4DII - chains H and D of the 3 polymer chains in the assembly; structure by X-ray diffraction, 2.05 A resolution.

== Chain H ==
Protein: Prothrombin
From: Homo sapiens
Notes: EC 3.4.21.5; fragment: Heavy chain
UniProt: P00734 (THRB_HUMAN); the construct lacks a stretch of the UniProt sequence and is renumbered around it, so the offset changes along the chain: 16-36 = UniProt 364-384; 37-60 = UniProt 386-409; 61-77 = UniProt 419-435; 78-97 = UniProt 437-456; 6 more segments
Amino-acid sequence (259 residues; row label = number of the first residue in the row; note: 4 numbers in that range are skipped by the numbering (no residue carries them; nothing is unmodelled there); a row labelled like 60A-60I holds insertion residues (60A, then the next letters in order)):
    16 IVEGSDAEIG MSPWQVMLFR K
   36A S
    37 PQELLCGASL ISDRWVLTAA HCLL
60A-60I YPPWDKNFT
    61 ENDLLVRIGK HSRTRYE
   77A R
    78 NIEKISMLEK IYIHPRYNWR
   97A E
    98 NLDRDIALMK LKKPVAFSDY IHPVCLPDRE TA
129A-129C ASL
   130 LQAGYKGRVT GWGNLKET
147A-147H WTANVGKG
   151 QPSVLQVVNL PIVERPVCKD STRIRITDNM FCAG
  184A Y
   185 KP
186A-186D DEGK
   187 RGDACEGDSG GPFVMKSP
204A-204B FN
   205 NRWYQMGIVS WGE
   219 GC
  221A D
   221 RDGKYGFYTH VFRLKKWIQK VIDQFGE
Disordered / not traced: 147A-147H, 247
Curated features (UniProtKB/Swiss-Prot):
  - region: Ala183 to Val200 (High affinity receptor-binding region which is also known as the TP508 peptide)
  - active site (Charge relay system): His57, Asp102, Ser195
  - glycosylation: Asn60G (N-linked (GlcNAc...) (complex) asparagine)
Disulfides: Cys42-Cys58, Cys168-Cys182, Cys191-Cys220
Covalent attachments: compound 0G6 linked to His57, Ser195; N-acetylglucosamine (NAG) linked to Asn60G
Metal / ion sites: Zn2+ site 1 near Asp60E (its only coordinating residue here); Zn2+ site 2: His119 (shared with 1 residue of chain L); Na+: Arg221, Lys224
Small-molecule neighbours: 0G6 (D-phenylalanyl-N-[(2S,3S)-6-{[amino(iminio)methyl]amino}-1-chloro-2-hydroxyhexan-3-yl]-L-prolinamide): Tyr60A, Trp60D, Glu97A, Asn98, Leu99, Asp189, Ala190, Cys191, Glu192, Gly193, Asp194, Val213, Ser214, Trp215, Gly216, Glu217, Gly219, Cys220, Gly226
What the authors report for this chain:
  - post-translational modification sites: Asn60G
  - conformationally variable residues: His71
  - binding site for Thrombin binding aptamer (chain D): Arg75, Arg77A, Asn78, Ile79, Tyr117

== Chain D ==
Molecule: Thrombin binding aptamer
Sequence (15 nucleotides; each row starts with the number of its first residue):
     1 GGTTGGTGTG GTTGG
Metal / ion sites: K+: DG1, DG2, DG5, DG6, DG10, DG11, DG14, DG15

== Interface between chain H and chain D ==
Residue-residue contacts (18):
  Ile24(H) - DT3(D)  base contact
  His71(H) - DT3(D)  hydrogen bond to the base
  Thr74(H) - DT13(D)  sugar contact
  Arg75(H) - DG2(D)  base contact
  Arg75(H) - DT4(D)  hydrogen bond to the base
  Arg75(H) - DT13(D)  hydrogen bond to the base
  Arg75(H) - DG14(D)  sugar contact
  Tyr76(H) - DT12(D)  base contact
  Tyr76(H) - DT13(D)  hydrogen bond to the sugar
  Arg77A(H) - DT4(D)  hydrogen bond to the base
  Arg77A(H) - DG5(D)  hydrogen bond to the sugar
  Arg77A(H) - DG11(D)  base contact
  Arg77A(H) - DT13(D)  base contact
  Asn78(H) - DT4(D)  hydrogen bond to the phosphate
  Asn78(H) - DG5(D)  phosphate contact
  Ile79(H) - DT3(D)  base contact
  Ile79(H) - DT4(D)  base contact
  Tyr117(H) - DT3(D)  hydrogen bond to the sugar
Also at the interface, not in a pair above, chain H (11 interface residues in all): Arg67, Glu77
The authors on this interface:
  - specific contacts: His71(H)-DT3(D) (hydrogen bond), Arg75(H)-DT4(D), Arg75(H)-DT13(D), Tyr76(H)-DT13(D), Arg77A(H)-DT4(D), Arg77A(H)-DG5(D), Asn78(H)-DT4(D), Ile79(H)-DT3(D), Ile79(H)-DT4(D), Tyr117(H)-DT3(D)

== Overview ==
The interface between chain H and chain D involves 11 residues on one side and 8 on the other; the contacts
include 8 hydrogen bonds. Polar pairs include His71(H)-DT3(D), Arg75(H)-DT4(D) and Arg75(H)-DT13(D). The
authors report a hydrogen bond between His71(H) and DT3(D); contacts between Arg75(H) and DT4(D), Arg75(H) and
DT13(D) and Tyr76(H) and DT13(D) among others. The paper reports a binding site for Thrombin binding aptamer
(chain D) at Arg75(H), Arg77A(H) and Asn78(H) among others; a modification site at Asn60G(H).
Here chain H is Prothrombin (Homo sapiens) and chain D is Thrombin binding aptamer. Entry 4DII (X-ray
structure of the complex between human alpha thrombin and thrombin binding aptamer in the presence ...) was
determined by X-ray diffraction.
